1NWD - chains A and C of the 3 polymer chains in the assembly; structure by solution NMR.

== Chain A ==
Protein: Calmodulin
From: Xenopus laevis
UniProtKB: P62155 (CALM_XENLA); residue numbers follow UniProt; this construct covers 1-148
Sequence (148 residues; row label = number of the first residue in the row):
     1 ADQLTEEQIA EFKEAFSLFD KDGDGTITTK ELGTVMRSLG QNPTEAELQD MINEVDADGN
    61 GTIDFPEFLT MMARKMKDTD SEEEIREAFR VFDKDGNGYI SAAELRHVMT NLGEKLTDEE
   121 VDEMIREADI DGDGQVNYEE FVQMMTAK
Metal / ion sites: Ca2+ site 1: D22, D24, T26, E31; Ca2+ site 2: T62, D64; Ca2+ site 3: D93, N97, E104, Q135; Ca2+ site 4: D129, D133, Q135, E140
Reported in the primary citation:
  - contacts within the chain: A15-T146, A73-V142

== Chain C ==
Protein: Glutamate decarboxylase
From: Petunia x hybrida
Notes: EC 4.1.1.15; fragment: C-TERMINAL CALMODULIN BINDING DOMAIN (residues 470-495)
UniProtKB: Q07346 (DCE_PETHY); residues 3-28 here correspond to UniProt positions 470-495 (UniProt number = residue number + 467)
Sequence (28 residues; row label = number of the first residue in the row):
     1 GSHKKTDSEV QLEMITAWKK FVEEKKKK
Sequence notes: cloning artifact (1-2)

== How chain A and chain C interact ==
Pairs across the interface (27):
  L18(A) with S8(C)
  F19(A) with I15(C)
  L32(A) with I15(C)
  V35(A) with L12(C)
  M36(A) with T16(C)
  L39(A) with L12(C)
  E47(A) with V22(C); E23(C); K26(C)
  L48(A) with K19(C)
  D50(A) with V22(C); K26(C)
  M51(A) with I15(C); W18(C); K19(C)
  E54(A) with F21(C); V22(C)
  M71(A) with W18(C)
  M72(A) with W18(C)
  E127(A) with V10(C)
  M144(A) with V10(C)
  M145(A) with Q11(C); M14(C)
  T146(A) with Q11(C)
  A147(A) with D7(C); Q11(C)
  K148(A) with D7(C)
Also at the interface, not in a pair above, chain A (21 interface residues in all): P43, E123
Also at the interface, not in a pair above, chain C (15 interface residues in all): K5
The authors on this interface:
  - pairs named by the authors: K19(C)-E47(A)
  - interface residues, chain A: M71(A)
  - interface residues, chain C: I15(C)
  - hot spots on chain C (mutagenesis) - W18R: abolished binding to Calmodulin (chain A) (citing earlier work)

== In short ==
21 residues of chain A face 15 of chain C across their interface. The authors report a contact between K19(C)
and E47(A). D22(A), D24(A), T26(A) and E31(A) coordinate Ca2+ site 1. T62(A) and D64(A) coordinate Ca2+ site
2. From the paper: W18R of chain C abolishes binding to Calmodulin (chain A); interface residues M71(A) and
I15(C).
Chain A is Calmodulin (Xenopus laevis) and chain C is Glutamate decarboxylase (Petunia x hybrida); the
structure, Solution Structure of Ca2+/Calmodulin bound to the C-terminal Domain of Petunia Glutamate
Decarboxylase, was determined by solution NMR.
